6DKP - chains A and E of the 5 polymer chains in the assembly; structure by X-ray diffraction, 2.97 A resolution.

== Chain A ==
Molecule: HLA class I histocompatibility antigen, A-2 alpha chain
From: Homo sapiens
Reference sequence: P01892 (1A02_HUMAN); residues 1-275 here correspond to UniProt positions 25-299 (UniProt number = residue number + 24)
Chain sequence (276 residues; each row starts with the number of its first residue; numbering starts at 0):
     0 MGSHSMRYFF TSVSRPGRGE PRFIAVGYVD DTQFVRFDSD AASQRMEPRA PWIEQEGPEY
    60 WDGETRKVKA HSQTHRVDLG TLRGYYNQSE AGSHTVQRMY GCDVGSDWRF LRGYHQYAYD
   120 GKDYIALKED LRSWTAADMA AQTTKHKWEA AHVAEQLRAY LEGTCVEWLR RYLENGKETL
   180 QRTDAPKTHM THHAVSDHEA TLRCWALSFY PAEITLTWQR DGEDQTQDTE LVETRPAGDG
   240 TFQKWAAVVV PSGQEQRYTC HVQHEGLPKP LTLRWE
Not modelled in the structure: 0
Sequence notes: initiating methionine (0)
Disulfides: Cys101-Cys164, Cys203-Cys259

== Chain E ==
Molecule: DMF5 T-cell Receptor Beta Chain fusion
From: Homo sapiens
Reference sequence: chimeric construct of A0A1B0GXE1, K7N5M4: residues 4-97 from A0A1B0GXE1 (A0A1B0GXE1_HUMAN) positions 20-113 (UniProt number = residue number + 16); residues 116-245 from K7N5M4 positions 120-249 (UniProt number = residue number + 4)
Chain sequence (243 residues; numbered 3 to 245; the number before each row is that of its first residue):
     3 MIAGITQAPT SQILAAGRRM TLRCTQDMRH NAMYWYRQDL GLGLRLIHYS NTAGTTGKGE
    63 VPDGYSVSRA NTDDFPLTLA SAVPSQTSVY FCASSWSFGT EAFFGQGTRL TVVEDLNKVF
   123 PPEVAVFEPS EAEISHTQKA TLVCLATGFY PDHVELSWWV NGKEVHSGVC TDPQPLKEQP
   183 ALNDSRYALS SRLRVSATFW QDPRNHFRCQ VQFYGLSEND EWTQDRAKPV TQIVSAEAWG
   243 RAD
Not modelled in the structure: 3
Sequence notes: initiating methionine (3); linker (98-115); conflict Asn119 (Lys123 in K7N5M4), Lys120 (Asn124 in K7N5M4), Asp204 (Asn208 in K7N5M4)
Disulfides: Cys26-Cys94, Cys146-Cys211

== How chain A and chain E interact ==
Contacting residue pairs (10):
  Ala69(A) - Asn53(E)
  Ala69(A) - Phe100(E)  hydrophobic
  His70(A) - Phe100(E)
  Gln72(A) - Asn53(E)  hydrogen bond
  Gln72(A) - Thr54(E)
  Gln72(A) - Thr57(E)  hydrogen bond
  Arg75(A) - Thr57(E)
  Val76(A) - Thr54(E)
  Lys146(A) - Trp98(E)
  Gln155(A) - Thr102(E)
Other interface residues (no listed pair), chain A (11 interface residues in all): Arg65, Lys66, Thr73, Ala150
Other interface residues (no listed pair), chain E (7 interface residues in all): Tyr51

== In short ==
Chain A and chain E form an interface of 11 and 7 residues respectively, with 2 hydrogen bonds. Polar contacts
include Gln72(A)-Asn53(E) and Gln72(A)-Thr57(E).
Chain A is HLA class I histocompatibility antigen, A-2 alpha chain and chain E is DMF5 T-cell Receptor Beta
Chain fusion, both from Homo sapiens; the structure, The complex among DMF5(alpha-D26Y, alpha-Y50A,beta-L98W)
TCR, human Class I MHC HLA-A2 and MART-1(26-35)(A27L) peptide, was determined by X-ray diffraction (same
publication as 6D78).
